PDB entry 5LPB | X-ray diffraction, 1.98 A resolution | chain A

Chain A:
Molecule: Protein BRASSINOSTEROID INSENSITIVE 1
From: Arabidopsis thaliana
Notes: EC 2.7.10.1, 2.7.11.1
UniProtKB: O22476 (BRI1_ARATH); numbering as in UniProt (aligned over 865-1160)
Chain sequence (296 residues; row label = number of the first residue in the row):
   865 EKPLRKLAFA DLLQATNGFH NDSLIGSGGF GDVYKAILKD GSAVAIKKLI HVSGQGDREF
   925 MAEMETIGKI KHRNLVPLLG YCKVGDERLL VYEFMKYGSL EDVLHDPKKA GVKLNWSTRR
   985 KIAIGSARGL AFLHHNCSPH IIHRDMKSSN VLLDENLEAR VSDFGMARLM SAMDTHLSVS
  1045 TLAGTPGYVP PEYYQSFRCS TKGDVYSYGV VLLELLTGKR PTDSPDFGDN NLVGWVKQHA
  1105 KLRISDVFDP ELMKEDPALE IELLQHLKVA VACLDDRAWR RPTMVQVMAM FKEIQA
Not modelled in the structure: 865-866, 972-974, 1088-1094
Construct notes: engineered mutation Ala872 (Thr in O22476)
Modified positions: Thr1039 (phosphothreonine; TPO); Ser1042, Ser1044, Ser1060 (phosphoserine; SEP)
Swiss-Prot annotation at these positions:
  - active site: Asp1009 (Proton acceptor)
  - binding site (ATP): Ile889 to Val897, Lys911, Glu957 to Met959, Ser963 to Asp966, Asp1009 to Asn1014, Asp1027
  - modified residue: Thr880 (Phosphothreonine), Ser887 (Phosphoserine), Ser891 (Phosphoserine), Tyr956 (Phosphotyrosine), Ser981 (Phosphoserine), Thr982 (Phosphothreonine), Ser1035 (Phosphoserine), Thr1039 (Phosphothreonine), Ser1042 (Phosphoserine), Ser1044 (Phosphoserine), Thr1045 (Phosphothreonine), Thr1049 (Phosphothreonine), Tyr1052 (Phosphotyrosine), Ser1060 (Phosphoserine), Tyr1072 (Phosphotyrosine)
  - mutagenesis: Tyr898 (Y898F: No effect on kinase activity), Ala909 (A909T: In bri1-1; brassinosteroid-insensitive dwarf mutant), Lys911 (K911E: Loss of kinase activity; dwarf mutant), Tyr945 (Y945F: No effect on kinase activity), Tyr956 (Y956F: Loss of kinase activity), Tyr961 (Y961F: No effect on kinase activity), Arg983 (R983N: In bri1-8; brassinosteroid-insensitive dwarf mutant; R983Q: In bri1-108; brassinosteroid-insensitive dwarf mutant), Gly989 (G989I: In bri1-301; impaired kinase activity and loss of autophosphorylation), Ala1031 (A1031T: In bri1-104; brassinosteroid-insensitive dwarf mutant and slightly reduced activity, but no effect on interaction with TTL), Thr1039 (T1039A: Abolishes peptide phosphorylation, and to a lower level autophosphorylation), Ser1042 (S1042A: Abolishes peptide phosphorylation, and to a lower level autophosphorylation), Ser1044 (S1044A: Abolishes peptide phosphorylation, and autophosphorylation), 10 further mutagenesis entries in UniProt
Ligand contacts: ADP (adenosine-5'-diphosphate): Ile889, Phe894, Val897, Ala909, Lys911, Val940, Tyr956, Glu957, Phe958, Met959, Gly962, Ser963, Asp966, Ser1013, Leu1016, Asp1027

Overview:
Chain A binds ADP. From UniProt: active-site residue Asp1009, 24 ATP-binding residues and 22 mutagenesis
sites.
Chain A is Protein BRASSINOSTEROID INSENSITIVE 1 (Arabidopsis thaliana); the structure, Crystal structure of
the BRI1 kinase domain (865-1160) in complex with ADP from Arabidopsis thaliana, was determined by X-ray
diffraction (same publication as 5LPW and 5LPZ).
